Entry 3U4Q (X-ray diffraction, 2.80 A resolution); this record covers chains A and X of the 3 polymer chains in the assembly.

[Chain A]
Name: ATP-dependent helicase/nuclease subunit A
From: Bacillus subtilis
Notes: EC 3.1.-.-, 3.6.4.12
UniProt: P23478 (ADDA_BACSU); numbering as in UniProt (aligned over 1-1232)
Amino-acid sequence (1232 residues; numbered 1 to 1232; the number before each row is that of its first residue):
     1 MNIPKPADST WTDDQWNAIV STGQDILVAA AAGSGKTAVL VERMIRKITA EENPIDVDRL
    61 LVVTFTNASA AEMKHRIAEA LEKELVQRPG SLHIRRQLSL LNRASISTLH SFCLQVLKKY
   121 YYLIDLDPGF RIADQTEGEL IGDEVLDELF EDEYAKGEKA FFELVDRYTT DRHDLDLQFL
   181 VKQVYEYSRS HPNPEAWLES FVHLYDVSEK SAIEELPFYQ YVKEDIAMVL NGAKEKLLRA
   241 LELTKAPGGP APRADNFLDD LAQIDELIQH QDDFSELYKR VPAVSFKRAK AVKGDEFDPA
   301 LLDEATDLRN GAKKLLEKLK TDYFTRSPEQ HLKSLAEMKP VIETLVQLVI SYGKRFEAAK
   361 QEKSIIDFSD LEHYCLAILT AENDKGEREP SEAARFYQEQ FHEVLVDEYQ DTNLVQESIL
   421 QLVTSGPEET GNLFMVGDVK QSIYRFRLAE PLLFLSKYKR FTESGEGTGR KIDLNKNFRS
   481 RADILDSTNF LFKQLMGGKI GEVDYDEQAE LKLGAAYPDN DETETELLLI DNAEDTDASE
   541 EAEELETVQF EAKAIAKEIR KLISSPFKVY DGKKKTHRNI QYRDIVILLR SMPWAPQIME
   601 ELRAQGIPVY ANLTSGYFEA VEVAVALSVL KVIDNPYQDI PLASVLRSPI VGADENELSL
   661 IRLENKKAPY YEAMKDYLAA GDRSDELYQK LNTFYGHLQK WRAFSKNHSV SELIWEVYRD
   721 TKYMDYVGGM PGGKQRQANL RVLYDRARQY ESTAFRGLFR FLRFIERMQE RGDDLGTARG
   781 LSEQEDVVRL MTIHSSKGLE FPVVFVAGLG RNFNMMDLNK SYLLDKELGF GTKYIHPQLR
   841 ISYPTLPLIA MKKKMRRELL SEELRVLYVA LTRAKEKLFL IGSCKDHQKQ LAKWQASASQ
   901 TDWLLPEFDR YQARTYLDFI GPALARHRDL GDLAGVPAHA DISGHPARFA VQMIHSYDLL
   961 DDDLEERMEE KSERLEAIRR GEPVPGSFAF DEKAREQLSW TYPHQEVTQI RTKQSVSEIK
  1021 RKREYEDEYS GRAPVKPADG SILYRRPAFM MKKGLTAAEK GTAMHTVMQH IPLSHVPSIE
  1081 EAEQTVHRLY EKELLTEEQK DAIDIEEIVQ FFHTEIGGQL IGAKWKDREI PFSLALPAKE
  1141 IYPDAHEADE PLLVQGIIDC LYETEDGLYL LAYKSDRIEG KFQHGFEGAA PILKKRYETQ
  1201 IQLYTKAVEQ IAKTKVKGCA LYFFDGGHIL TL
Disordered / not traced: 1-9, 245-254, 286-297, 385-387, 532-544, 571-573, 774-783, 929-938, 959-971, 985-987, 1018-1026, 1033-1043, 1181-1184
Differences from the reference sequence: conflict Gly780 (Ala in P23478); engineered mutation Ala1172 (Asp in P23478)
Reported in the primary citation:
  - catalytic residues: Glu408, Glu1129, Asp1159, Lys1174, Gln1200, Tyr1204 (proposed by the authors, not directly observed)
  - binding site for the 48-nt DNA strand (chain X): Phe65, Tyr444, Phe446, Arg447, Ser591, Thr792, His794, Ser795, Arg811, Asn812, Asn814
  - binding site for the 48-nt DNA strand (chain X): Glu408 (by similarity / conservation)

[Chain X]
Molecule: 48-nt DNA strand
Sequence (48 nucleotides; row label = number of the first residue in the row):
     1 TCTAATGCGA GCACTGCTAT TCCCTAGCAG TGCTCGCATT AGATTTTG
Disordered / not traced: 1-2, 13-31

[Chain A / chain X interface]
Pairs across the interface (27; chain A residue first):
  Phe65(A) - DG48(X)  stacking on the base
  Glu408(A) - DG48(X)  hydrogen bond to the base
  Asp411(A) - DG48(X)  hydrogen bond to the base
  Tyr444(A) - DT47(X)  sugar contact
  Tyr444(A) - DG48(X)  stacking on the base
  Phe446(A) - DT46(X)  stacking on the base
  Phe446(A) - DT47(X)  base contact
  Arg447(A) - DT47(X)  base contact
  Arg447(A) - DG48(X)  salt bridge to the phosphate
  Arg590(A) - DT45(X)  hydrogen bond to the base
  Arg590(A) - DT46(X)  hydrogen bond to the base
  Ser591(A) - DT45(X)  hydrogen bond to the phosphate
  Ser591(A) - DT46(X)  sugar contact
  Met592(A) - DT46(X)  hydrogen bond to the phosphate
  Pro593(A) - DT45(X)  phosphate contact
  Thr792(A) - DT46(X)  phosphate contact
  Thr792(A) - DT47(X)  hydrogen bond to the phosphate
  His794(A) - DT46(X)  hydrogen bond to the base
  Ser795(A) - DT47(X)  hydrogen bond to the phosphate
  Lys797(A) - DG48(X)  phosphate contact
  Arg811(A) - DT44(X)  salt bridge to the phosphate
  Arg811(A) - DT45(X)  salt bridge to the phosphate
  Asn812(A) - DT44(X)  hydrogen bond to the phosphate
  Asn814(A) - DT44(X)  phosphate contact
  Asn814(A) - DT45(X)  hydrogen bond to the sugar
  Met816(A) - DT44(X)  base contact
  Asp817(A) - DT45(X)  base contact
Also at the interface, not in a pair above, chain A (25 interface residues in all): Thr66, Arg309, Lys313, Gln410, Asn819, Arg914
Also at the interface, not in a pair above, chain X (10 interface residues in all): DT3, DA5, DT34, DC35, DA43

[Overview]
25 residues of chain A face 10 of chain X across their interface, with 11 hydrogen bonds, 3 salt bridges and 3
aromatic stacking contacts. Polar contacts include Glu408(A)-DG48(X), Asp411(A)-DG48(X) and Arg590(A)-DT45(X).
The paper reports catalytic residues Glu408(A), Glu1129(A) and Asp1159(A) among others; a binding site for the
48-nt DNA strand (chain X) at Phe65(A), Tyr444(A) and Phe446(A) among others.
Here chain A is ATP-dependent helicase/nuclease subunit A (Bacillus subtilis) and chain X is a 48-nt DNA
strand. Entry 3U4Q (Structure of AddAB-DNA complex at 2.8 angstroms) was determined by X-ray diffraction
together with 3U44 from the same study.
